Entry 7C3F (X-ray diffraction, 2.40 A resolution); this record covers chains A and B of the 3 polymer chains in the assembly.

== Chain A ==
Molecule: Ferredoxin-thioredoxin reductase catalytic chain, chloroplastic
From: Arabidopsis thaliana
Notes: EC 1.8.7.2
Reference sequence: Q9SJ89 (FTRC_ARATH); residues 1-115 here correspond to UniProt positions 32-146 (UniProt number = residue number + 31)
Amino-acid sequence (115 residues; numbered 1 to 115; the number before each row is that of its first residue):
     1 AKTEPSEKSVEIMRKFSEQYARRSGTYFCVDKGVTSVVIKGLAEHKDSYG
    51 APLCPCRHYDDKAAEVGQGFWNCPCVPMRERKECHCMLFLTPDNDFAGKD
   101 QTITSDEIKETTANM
Not modelled in the structure: 1-2
Ion coordination: Na+: Thr35, Met87, Leu88; 4Fe-4S cluster Fe: Cys73, Cys75, Cys84
Ligand contacts: 4Fe-4S cluster (SF4): Val38, Leu42, Cys54, Pro55, Trp71, Cys73, Pro74, Cys75, Met78, Cys84, His85, Cys86, Leu88, Phe89
Curated features (UniProtKB/Swiss-Prot):
  - active site: Cys56 (Nucleophile)
  - binding site ([4Fe-4S] cluster): Cys54, Cys73, Cys75, Cys84
  - site: His85 (Increases the nucleophilicity of the active site Cys)

== Chain B ==
Molecule: Ferredoxin-thioredoxin reductase variable chain, chloroplastic
From: Arabidopsis thaliana
Reference sequence: Q8LBP6 (Q8LBP6_ARATH); residues 1-112 here correspond to UniProt positions 73-184 (UniProt number = residue number + 72)
Amino-acid sequence (112 residues; numbered 1 to 112; the number before each row is that of its first residue):
     1 DIAVKSAASVDADADLSSSTSLETEEDEKAKEKIGARVRVTVPLKVYHVV
    51 RVPEVELMGMEGFIKDYVVLWKGKKISANLPFKVQFVKEIEGRGPVKFFT
   101 HLKEDEFELIDP
Not modelled in the structure: 1-23, 112

== Chain A / chain B interface ==
Residue-residue contacts (35; chain A residue first):
  Arg57(A) with Ser77(B), hydrogen bond (side chain-backbone)
  Tyr59(A) with Ser77(B)
  Asp61(A) with Lys74(B)
  Ala64(A) with Trp71(B); Lys74(B); Ile76(B)
  Glu65(A) with Ile76(B); Ser77(B), hydrogen bond
  Gly67(A) with Trp71(B)
  Gln68(A) with Val68(B); Trp71(B); Ile76(B)
  Phe70(A) with Ala78(B), hydrophobic; Asn79(B); Leu80(B); His101(B)
  Trp71(A) with Ser77(B), hydrogen bond (side chain-backbone); Asn79(B)
  Val76(A) with His101(B)
  Pro77(A) with Asn79(B); Leu80(B), hydrophobic
  Arg79(A) with His48(B)
  Glu80(A) with Lys45(B); Val46(B); Tyr47(B), hydrogen bond (backbone-backbone); His48(B), salt bridge; Thr100(B); His101(B), salt bridge
  Arg81(A) with Leu44(B); Tyr47(B); Leu80(B); His101(B), hydrogen bond (side chain-backbone); Leu102(B); Glu106(B), salt bridge
  Lys82(A) with Tyr47(B)
Interface residues without a listed pair, chain A (16 interface residues in all): His58
Interface residues without a listed pair, chain B (20 interface residues in all): Lys75, Phe99, Lys103

== Overview ==
The interface between chain A and chain B involves 16 residues on one side and 20 on the other; the contacts
include 5 hydrogen bonds and 3 salt bridges. Among the polar pairs are Glu80(A)-His48(B), Glu80(A)-His101(B)
and Arg81(A)-Glu106(B). Ligands of chain A: 4Fe-4S cluster.
Here chain A is Ferredoxin-thioredoxin reductase catalytic chain, chloroplastic and chain B is
Ferredoxin-thioredoxin reductase variable chain, chloroplastic, both from Arabidopsis thaliana. Entry 7C3F
(Crystal structure of ferredoxin: thioredoxin reductase and thioredoxin m2 complex) was determined by X-ray
diffraction, deposited together with 7C2B and 7C65.
